PDB entry 3NG8 | X-ray diffraction, 1.35 A resolution | chains A and B

[Chain A (and B)]
Protein: Receptor-type tyrosine-protein phosphatase-like N
From: Homo sapiens
Notes: chain B of this document is another copy of the same molecule, construct and numbering; everything in this record applies to it too
UniProt: Q16849 (PTPRN_HUMAN); residues 470-558 here = UniProt positions 470-558
Amino-acid sequence (89 residues; numbered 470 to 558; the number before each row is that of its first residue):
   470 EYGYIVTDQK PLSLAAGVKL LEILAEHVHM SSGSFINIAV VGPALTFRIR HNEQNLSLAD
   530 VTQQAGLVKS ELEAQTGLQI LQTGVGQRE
Disordered / not traced: 557-558
Differences from the reference sequence: engineered mutation Ala508 (Ser in Q16849)
Curated features (UniProtKB/Swiss-Prot):
  - glycosylation (N-linked (GlcNAc...) asparagine): Asn506, Asn524

[Interface between chain A and chain B]
Residue-residue contacts (21):
  Glu470(A) - Lys538(B)  salt bridge
  Tyr473(A) - Tyr473(B)  hydrogen bond
  Tyr473(A) - Gln551(B)  hydrogen bond
  Gln532(A) - Ala528(B)  hydrogen bond (side chain-backbone)
  Gln532(A) - Gln532(B)
  Lys538(A) - Gln556(B)
  Ile549(A) - Gln556(B)
  Leu550(A) - Gly555(B)
  Leu550(A) - Gln556(B)  hydrogen bond (backbone-backbone)
  Gln551(A) - Tyr473(B)  hydrogen bond
  Gln551(A) - Val554(B)
  Gln551(A) - Gln556(B)
  Thr552(A) - Gly553(B)
  Thr552(A) - Val554(B)  hydrogen bond (backbone-backbone)
  Gly553(A) - Thr552(B)
  Gly553(A) - Gly553(B)
  Val554(A) - Gln551(B)
  Val554(A) - Thr552(B)  hydrogen bond (backbone-backbone)
  Gly555(A) - Leu550(B)
  Gln556(A) - Lys538(B)
  Gln556(A) - Leu550(B)  hydrogen bond (backbone-backbone)
Other interface residues (no listed pair), chain A (16 interface residues in all): Tyr471, Ala528, Asp529, Gly535
Other interface residues (no listed pair), chain B (13 interface residues in all): Glu470, Ile549

[In short]
16 residues of chain A and 13 residues of chain B are in contact, with 8 hydrogen bonds and 1 salt bridge.
Polar pairs include Glu470(A)-Lys538(B), Tyr473(A)-Tyr473(B) and Tyr473(A)-Gln551(B).
Chain A and chain B are both Receptor-type tyrosine-protein phosphatase-like N (Homo sapiens); the structure,
Crystal structure of an abridged SER TO ALA MUTANT OF THE MATURE ECTODOMAIN of the human ..., was determined
by X-ray diffraction together with 3N4W and 2QT7 from the same study.
